Entry 5EUA (X-ray diffraction, 1.85 A resolution); this record covers chain A.

[Chain A]
Name: Beta-lactamase
Source organism: Pseudomonas aeruginosa
Notes: EC 3.5.2.6
UniProtKB: Q3SAW3 (Q3SAW3_PSEAI); residues 19-283 here = UniProt positions 19-283
Chain sequence (265 residues; numbered 19 to 283; the number before each row is that of its first residue):
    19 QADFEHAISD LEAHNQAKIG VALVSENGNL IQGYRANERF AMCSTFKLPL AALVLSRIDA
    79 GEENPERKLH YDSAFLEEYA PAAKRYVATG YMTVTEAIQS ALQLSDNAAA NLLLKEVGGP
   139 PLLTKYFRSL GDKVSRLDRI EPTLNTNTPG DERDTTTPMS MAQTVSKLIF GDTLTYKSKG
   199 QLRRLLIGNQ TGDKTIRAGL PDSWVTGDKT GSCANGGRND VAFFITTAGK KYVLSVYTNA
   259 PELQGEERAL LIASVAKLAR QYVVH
Disordered / not traced: 19-20
Disulfide bonds: Cys61-Cys231
Covalently attached groups: MOXALACTAM DERIVATIVE (open form) (3P7) linked to Ser62
Metal / ion sites: Na+: Arg215, Leu218, Asp220
Ligand contacts: MOXALACTAM DERIVATIVE (open form) (3P7; (2R)-2-[(1R)-1-{[(2R)-2-carboxy-2-(4-hydroxyphenyl)acetyl]amino}-1-methoxy-2-oxoethyl]-5-methylidene-5,6-dihydro-2H-1,3 -oxazine-4-carboxylic acid): Cys61, Lys65, Tyr97, Ser123, Asn125, Glu159, Pro160, Asn163, Thr209, Lys227, Thr228, Gly229, Ser230, Cys231, Ala232, Arg236
What the authors report for this chain:
  - binding site for MOXALACTAM DERIVATIVE (open form): Ser62, Ser230
  - catalytic residues: Ser62, Glu159, Ser230

[Overview]
MOXALACTAM DERIVATIVE (open form) is covalently linked to Ser62. Arg215, Leu218 and Asp220 coordinate Na+.
From the paper: catalytic residues Ser62, Glu159 and Ser230; a binding site for MOXALACTAM DERIVATIVE (open
form) at Ser62 and Ser230.
Chain A is Beta-lactamase (Pseudomonas aeruginosa); the structure, Crystal structure of extended-spectrum
beta-lactamase BEL-1 in complex with Moxalactam, was determined by X-ray diffraction, deposited together with
5EOE, 5EOO and 5EPH.
